Entry 8WI8 (electron microscopy, 2.70 A resolution); this record covers chains Q and A of the 28 polymer chains in the assembly.

[Chain Q]
Name: 50S ribosomal protein L17
From: Mycolicibacterium smegmatis MC2 155
UniProtKB: A0QSL9 (RL17_MYCS2); residues 1-199 here = UniProt positions 1-199
Amino-acid sequence (199 residues; numbered 1 to 199; the number before each row is that of its first residue):
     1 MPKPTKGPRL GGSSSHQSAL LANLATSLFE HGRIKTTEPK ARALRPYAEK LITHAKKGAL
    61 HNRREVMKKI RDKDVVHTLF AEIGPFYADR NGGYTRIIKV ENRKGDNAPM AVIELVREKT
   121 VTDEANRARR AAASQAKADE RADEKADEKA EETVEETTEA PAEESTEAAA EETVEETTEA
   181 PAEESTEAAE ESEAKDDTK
Disordered / not traced: 1, 120-199

[Chain A]
Molecule: 23S rRNA
From: Mycolicibacterium smegmatis MC2 155
Sequence (3119 nucleotides; each row starts with the number of its first residue):
     2 AAGUGUUUAA GGGCGCAUGG UGGAUGCCUU GGCACUGGGA GCCGAUGAAG GACGUAGGAG
    62 GCUGCGAUAA GCCUCGGGGA GCUGUCAACC GAGCGUUGAU CCGAGGAUGU CCGAAUGGGG
   122 AAACCCGGCA CGAGUGAUGU CGUGUCACCA GGCGCUGAAU AUAUAGGCGU CUGGGGGGAA
   182 CGCGGGGAAG UGAAACAUCU CAGUACCCGU AGGAAGAGAA AACAAAAUGU GAUUCCGUGA
   242 GUAGUGGCGA GCGAAAGCGG AGGAUGGCUA AACCGUAUGC AUGUGAUACC GGGUAGGGGU
   302 UGUGUGUGCG GGGUUGUGGG ACCUAUCUUU CCGGCUCUAC CUGGCUGGAG GGCAGUGAGA
   362 AAAUGUUGUG GUUAGCGGAA AUGGCUUGGG AUGGCCUGCC GUAGACGGUG AGAGCCCGGU
   422 ACGUGAAAAC CCGACGUCUG UCUUGAUGGU GUUCCCGAGU AGCAGCGGGC CCGUGGAAUC
   482 UGCUGUGAAU CUGCCGGGAC CACCCGGUAA GCCUGAAUAC UUCCCAGUGA CCGAUAGCGG
   542 AUUAGUACCG UGAGGGAAUG GUGAAAAGUA CCCCGGGAGG GGAGUGAAAG AGUACCUGAA
   602 ACCGUGCGCU UACAAUCCGU CAGAGCCCUC GACGUGUCGU GGGGUGAUGG CGUGCCUUUU
   662 GAAGAAUGAG CCUGCGAGUC AGGGACAUGU CGCGAGGUUA ACCCGGGUGG GGUAGCCGCA
   722 GCGAAAGCGA GUCUGAAUAG GGCGUAUCCA CACAAGAGUG UGUGGUGUAG UGGUGUGUUC
   782 UGGACCCGAA GCGGAGUGAU CUACCCAUGG CCAGGGUGAA GCGCGGGUAA GACCGCGUGG
   842 AGGCCCGAAC CCACUUAGGU UGAAGACUGA GGGGAUGAGC UGUGGGUAGG GGUGAAAGGC
   902 CAAUCAAACU CCGUGAUAGC UGGUUCUCCC CGAAAUGCAU UUAGGUGCAG CGUCGCAUGU
   962 UUCUUGCCGG AGGUAGAGCU ACUGGAUGGC CGAUGGGCCC CACAGGGUUA CUGACGUCAG
  1022 CCAAACUCCG AAUGCCGGUA AGUCCAAGAG UGCGGCAGUG AGACGGCGGG GGAUAAGCUC
  1082 CGUGCGUCGA GAGGGAAACA GCCCAGAUCG CCGGCUAAGG CCCCUAAGCG UGUGCUAAGU
  1142 GGAAAAGGAU GUGCAGUCGC GAAGACAACC AGGAGGUUGG CUUAGAAGCA GCCACCCUUG
  1202 AAAGAGUGCG UAAUAGCUCA CUGGUCAAGU GAUUGUGCGC CGAUAAUGUA GCGGGGCUCA
  1262 AGCACACCGC CGAAGCCGCG GCAGCCAACG UGUUGGCUGG GUAGGGGAGC GUCCUGCAUC
  1322 CGGUGAAGCC GCCGAGUGAU CGAGUGGUGG AGGGUGUGGG AGUGAGAAUG CAGGCAUGAG
  1382 UAGCGAUUAG GCAAGUGAGA ACCUUGCCCG CCGAAAGACC AAGGGUUCCU GGGCCAGGCC
  1442 AGUCCGCCCA GGGUGAGUCG GGACCUAAGG CGAGGCCGAC AGGCGUAGUC GAUGGACAAC
  1502 GGGUUGAUAU UCCCGUACCC GUGUAUGUGC GUCCAUGAUG AAUCAGCGGU ACUAACCAUC
  1562 CAAAACCACC GUGACCGCAC CUUUCGGGGU GUGGCGUUGG UGGGGCUGCA UGGGACCUUC
  1622 GUUGGUAGUA GUCAAGCGAU GGGGUGACGC AGGAAGGUAG CCGUACCGGU CAGUGGUAAU
  1682 ACCGGGGUAA GCCUGUAGGG AGUCAGAUAG GUAAAUCCGU CUGGCAUAUA UCCUGAGAGG
  1742 UGAUGCAUAG CCGAGUGAGG CGAAUUCGGU GAUCCUAUGC UGCCGAGAAA AGCCUCUAGC
  1802 GAGGACAUAC ACGGCCCGUA CCCCAAACCA ACACAGGUGG UCAGGUAGAG AAUACUAAGG
  1862 CGUACGAGUG AACUAUGGUU AAGGAACUCG GCAAAAUGCC CCCGUAACUU CGGGAGAAGG
  1922 GGGACCCACA UGGCGUGUAA GCCUUUACGG CCCAAGCGUG AGUGGGUGGC ACAAACCAGU
  1982 GAGAAGCGAC UGUUUACUAA AAACACAGGU CCGUGCGAAG UCGCAAGACG AUGUAUACGG
  2042 ACUGACGCCU GCCCGGUGCU GGAAGGUUAA GAGGACCCGU UAACUCCCUU UGGGGGUGAA
  2102 GCGGAGAAUU UAAGCCCCAG UAAACGGCGG UGGUAACUAU AACCAUCCUA AGGUAGCGAA
  2162 AUUCCUUGUC GGGUAAGUUC CGACCUGCAC GAAUGGCGUA ACGACUUCUC AACUGUCUCA
  2222 ACCAUAGACU CGGCGAAAUU GCACUACGAG UAAAGAUGCU CGUUACGCGC GGCAGGACGA
  2282 AAAGACCCCG GGACCUUCAC UACAACUUGG UAUUGGUGCU CGAUACGGUU UGUGUAGGAU
  2342 AGGUGGGAGA CUGUGAAGCU CACACGCCAG UGUGGGUGGA GUCGUUGUUG AAAUACCACU
  2402 CUGAUCGUAU UGGGCCUCUA ACCUCGGACC GUAUAUCCGG UUCAGGGACA GUGCCUGGUG
  2462 GGUAGUUUAA CUGGGGCGGU UGCCUCCUAA AAUGUAACGG AGGCGCCCAA AGGUUCCCUC
  2522 AACCUGGACG GCAAUCAGGU GUUGAGUGUA AGUGCACAAG GGAGCUUGAC UGCGAGACGG
  2582 ACAUGUCGAG CAGGGACGAA AGUCGGGACU AGUGAUCCGG CACCUCUGAG UGGAAGGGGU
  2642 GUCGCUCAAC GGAUAAAAGG UACCCCGGGG AUAACAGGCU GAUCUUCCCC AAGAGUCCAU
  2702 AUCGACGGGA UGGUUUGGCA CCUCGAUGUC GGCUCGUCGC AUCCUGGGGC UGGAGCAGGU
  2762 CCCAAGGGUU GGGCUGUUCG CCCAUUAAAG CGGCACGCGA GCUGGGUUUA GAACGUCGUG
  2822 AGACAGUUCG GUCUCUAUCC GCCGCGCGCG UCAGAAGCUU GAGGAAACCU GUCCCUAGUA
  2882 CGAGAGGACC GGGACGGACG AACCUCUGGU AUACCAGUUG UCCCACCAGG GGCACGGCUG
  2942 GAUAGCCACG UUCGGACAGG AUAACCGCUG AAAGCAUCUA AGCGGGAAAC CUCUUCCAAG
  3002 ACCAGGCUUC UCACCCUCUA GGAGGGAUAA GGCCCCCCGC AGACCACGGG AUUGAUAGAC
  3062 CAGACCUGGA AGCCUAGUAA UAGGUGCAGG GAACUGGCAC UAACCGGCCG AAAACUUAC
Disordered / not traced: 1171-1220, 1564-1607

[How chain Q and chain A interact]
Contacting residue pairs (116):
  Pro-2(Q) with A2914(A), base contact; A3060(A), phosphate contact; A3093(A), phosphate contact
  Lys-3(Q) with A2914(A), base contact; G3059(A), salt bridge to the phosphate; A3093(A), sugar contact; A3094(A), sugar contact
  Pro-4(Q) with A2914(A), base contact; A3094(A), base contact
  Thr-5(Q) with A2914(A), hydrogen bond to the base
  Lys-6(Q) with G1871(A), salt bridge to the phosphate; C3041(A), salt bridge to the phosphate; A3042(A), base contact; G3043(A), hydrogen bond to the base
  Gly-7(Q) with G1871(A), sugar contact
  Pro-8(Q) with U1870(A), base contact; U2226(A), phosphate contact
  Arg-9(Q) with A2225(A), salt bridge to the phosphate; U2226(A), hydrogen bond to the phosphate; U2913(A), sugar contact; A2914(A), salt bridge to the phosphate
  Leu-10(Q) with G1869(A), phosphate contact
  Gly-12(Q) with U2226(A), sugar contact
  Ser-14(Q) with U2913(A), hydrogen bond to the sugar; A2914(A), phosphate contact
  Ser-15(Q) with C2934(A), phosphate contact
  His-16(Q) with A1390(A), stacking on the base; G1391(A), hydrogen bond to the sugar
  Gln-17(Q) with A2914(A), phosphate contact
  Ala-19(Q) with A1390(A), base contact; C1410(A), sugar contact
  Leu-20(Q) with G1392(A), sugar contact
  Leu-21(Q) with A2914(A), base contact
  Asn-23(Q) with G1391(A), base contact; C1409(A), hydrogen bond to the sugar; C1410(A), hydrogen bond to the sugar
  Leu-24(Q) with G1392(A), sugar contact; C1393(A), sugar contact
  Ser-27(Q) with C1393(A), hydrogen bond to the sugar
  His-31(Q) with C1393(A), hydrogen bond to the sugar; A1394(A), hydrogen bond to the sugar
  Ile-34(Q) with C1393(A), phosphate contact; A1394(A), phosphate contact
  Lys-35(Q) with C1393(A), phosphate contact; A1394(A), hydrogen bond to the phosphate
  Thr-36(Q) with C1393(A), phosphate contact
  Thr-37(Q) with A1868(A), phosphate contact; G1869(A), hydrogen bond to the phosphate
  Pro-39(Q) with G1869(A), phosphate contact
  Lys-40(Q) with G1869(A), salt bridge to the phosphate
  Arg-42(Q) with C3038(A), salt bridge to the phosphate
  Arg-45(Q) with G3059(A), hydrogen bond to the sugar; U3102(A), base contact
  Pro-46(Q) with A3060(A), phosphate contact
  Glu-49(Q) with A3060(A), hydrogen bond to the sugar
  Lys-50(Q) with A3060(A), salt bridge to the phosphate; C3061(A), phosphate contact; A3093(A), salt bridge to the phosphate
  Thr-53(Q) with A3060(A), phosphate contact; C3061(A), hydrogen bond to the phosphate
  His-54(Q) with G3092(A), salt bridge to the phosphate
  Leu-60(Q) with U1675(A), base contact; G1676(A), sugar contact
  His-61(Q) with A3071(A), hydrogen bond to the base; G3090(A), hydrogen bond to the sugar; G3091(A), sugar contact
  Arg-63(Q) with G1674(A), sugar contact; U1675(A), sugar contact
  Arg-64(Q) with U1675(A), hydrogen bond to the base; G1676(A), base contact; A2929(A), base contact; G2930(A), hydrogen bond to the sugar; A3072(A), phosphate contact
  Met-67(Q) with U1675(A), base contact
  Lys-68(Q) with G2931(A), sugar contact; G2932(A), sugar contact
  Arg-71(Q) with C1410(A), salt bridge to the phosphate; G1411(A), salt bridge to the phosphate; G2932(A), sugar contact; G2933(A), sugar contact
  Lys-73(Q) with G1674(A), salt bridge to the phosphate; U1675(A), hydrogen bond to the base; C2925(A), sugar contact; A2926(A), salt bridge to the phosphate
  Asp-74(Q) with G1674(A), hydrogen bond to the base
  His-77(Q) with G1674(A), stacking on the base
  Arg-90(Q) with C3101(A), hydrogen bond to the sugar; U3102(A), sugar contact
  Asn-91(Q) with A3060(A), base contact; C3101(A), sugar contact
  Gly-92(Q) with A3060(A), sugar contact; C3061(A), sugar contact; C3101(A), hydrogen bond to the sugar
  Gly-93(Q) with G3059(A), base contact; A3060(A), sugar contact; C3101(A), hydrogen bond to the base; U3102(A), sugar contact
  Tyr-94(Q) with A3060(A), sugar contact
  Thr-95(Q) with U3102(A), hydrogen bond to the sugar
  Arg-96(Q) with U3102(A), sugar contact; A3103(A), salt bridge to the phosphate
  Lys-99(Q) with C3037(A), phosphate contact
  Arg-103(Q) with A1402(A), hydrogen bond to the sugar; G1867(A), sugar contact; A1868(A), sugar contact
  Lys-104(Q) with G1400(A), sugar contact; A1401(A), sugar contact; A1402(A), phosphate contact; A1442(A), hydrogen bond to the sugar
  Gly-105(Q) with A1402(A), hydrogen bond to the phosphate
  Asp-106(Q) with A1402(A), base contact; G1867(A), hydrogen bond to the sugar; A1868(A), sugar contact
  Asn-107(Q) with C2232(A), hydrogen bond to the sugar; G2233(A), hydrogen bond to the sugar
  Ala-108(Q) with A1868(A), sugar contact
Interface residues without a listed pair, chain Q (66 interface residues in all): Arg-33, Glu-38, Ala-43, Tyr-47, Lys-57, Glu-65, Pro-109, Val-116
Interface residues without a listed pair, chain A (58 interface residues in all): C1403, A1673, A2227, C3039, C3062, G3073

[Summary]
The interface between chain Q and chain A involves 66 residues on one side and 58 on the other, with 31
hydrogen bonds, 15 salt bridges and 2 aromatic stacking contacts. Among the polar pairs are Thr-5(Q)/A2914(A),
Lys-6(Q)/G3043(A) and His-61(Q)/A3071(A).
Here chain Q is 50S ribosomal protein L17 and chain A is 23S rRNA, both from Mycolicibacterium smegmatis MC2
155. Entry 8WI8 (Cryo- EM structure of Mycobacterium smegmatis 50S ribosomal subunit (body 1) of 70S ribosome,
bS1 and ...) was determined by electron microscopy together with 8WHX, 8WHY, 8WI7, 8WI9, 8WIB, 8WIC, 8WID and
8WIF from the same study.
